Entry 4P2Q (X-ray diffraction, 3.30 A resolution); this record covers chains A and B of the 5 polymer chains in the assembly.

[Chain A]
Protein: H-2 class II histocompatibility antigen, E-K alpha chain
Organism: Mus musculus
UniProtKB: P04224 (HA22_MOUSE); residues 1-191 here correspond to UniProt positions 26-216 (UniProt number = residue number + 25)
Sequence (204 residues; each row starts with the number of its first residue; numbers below 1 keep their minus sign (Ala-2 is residue -2)):
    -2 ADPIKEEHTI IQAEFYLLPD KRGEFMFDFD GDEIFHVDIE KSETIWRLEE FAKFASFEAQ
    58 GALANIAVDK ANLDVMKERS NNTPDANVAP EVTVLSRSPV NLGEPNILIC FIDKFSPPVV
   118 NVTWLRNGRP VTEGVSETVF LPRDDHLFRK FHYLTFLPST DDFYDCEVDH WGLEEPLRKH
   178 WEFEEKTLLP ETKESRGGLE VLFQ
Disordered / not traced: -2 to 0, 181-201
Construct notes: expression tag (-2 to 0, 192-201)
Cystine bridges: Cys107-Cys163
Covalent attachments: N-acetylglucosamine (NAG) linked to Asn118
Curated features (UniProtKB/Swiss-Prot):
  - region: Glu179 to Glu191 (Connecting peptide)
  - glycosylation: Asn118 (N-linked (GlcNAc...) asparagine)

[Chain B]
Protein: MHC class II E-beta-k
Organism: Mus musculus
UniProtKB: Q31163 (Q31163_MOUSE); residues 3-198 here correspond to UniProt positions 29-224 (UniProt number = residue number + 26)
Sequence (212 residues; numbered -3 to 208; the number before each row is that of its first residue; numbers below 1 keep their minus sign (Gly-3 is residue -3)):
    -3 GSGGGGSRPW FLEYCKSECH FYNGTQRVRL LVRYFYNLEE NLRFDSDVGE FRAVTELGRP
    57 DAENWNSQPE FLEQKRAEVD TVCRHNYEIF DNFLVPRRVE PTVTVYPTKT QPLEHHNLLV
   117 CSVSDFYPGN IEVRWFRNGK EEKTGIVSTG LVRNGDWTFQ TLVMLETVPQ SGEVYTCQVE
   177 HPSLTDPVTV EWKAQSTSAQ NKSRGGLEVL FQ
Disordered / not traced: -3 to 2, 104-113, 165-170, 190-208
Construct notes: expression tag (-3 to 2, 199-208)
Cystine bridges: Cys15-Cys79, Cys117-Cys173
Covalent attachments: N-acetylglucosamine (NAG) linked to Asn19

[How chain A and chain B interact]
Residue-residue contacts (114; chain A residue first):
  Glu3(A) - Asn19(B)  hydrogen bond (backbone-backbone)
  Glu3(A) - Gly20(B)  hydrogen bond (backbone-backbone)
  Glu3(A) - Tyr83(B)
  Glu4(A) - Phe17(B)
  His5(A) - Cys15(B)
  His5(A) - His16(B)
  His5(A) - Phe17(B)  hydrogen bond (backbone-backbone)
  His5(A) - Tyr83(B)
  His5(A) - Val91(B)
  Thr6(A) - Cys15(B)
  Thr6(A) - His16(B)
  Ile7(A) - Ser13(B)
  Ile7(A) - Glu14(B)
  Ile7(A) - Cys15(B)  hydrogen bond (backbone-backbone)
  Ile7(A) - Phe17(B)  hydrophobic
  Ile7(A) - Phe86(B)  hydrophobic
  Ile8(A) - Ser13(B)
  Gln9(A) - Cys11(B)
  Gln9(A) - Lys12(B)
  Gln9(A) - Ser13(B)  hydrogen bond (backbone-backbone)
  Ala10(A) - Cys11(B)
  Glu11(A) - Tyr10(B)
  Glu11(A) - Cys11(B)  hydrogen bond (backbone-backbone)
  Phe12(A) - Leu8(B)  hydrophobic
  Phe12(A) - Glu9(B)
  Phe12(A) - Tyr10(B)  hydrophobic
  Tyr13(A) - Phe7(B)
  Tyr13(A) - Leu8(B)
  Tyr13(A) - Glu9(B)  hydrogen bond (backbone-backbone)
  Leu14(A) - Phe7(B)
  Leu15(A) - Trp6(B)
  Leu15(A) - Phe7(B)  hydrogen bond (backbone-backbone)
  Pro16(A) - Arg4(B)
  Pro16(A) - Pro5(B)
  Phe24(A) - Asn82(B)
  Phe26(A) - Val91(B)  hydrophobic
  Phe26(A) - Trp153(B)  hydrophobic
  Asp27(A) - Arg149(B)  hydrogen bond (backbone-side chain)
  Gly28(A) - Arg149(B)
  Asp29(A) - Tyr123(B)  hydrogen bond
  Asp29(A) - Arg149(B)  salt bridge
  Asp29(A) - Trp153(B)
  Glu30(A) - Trp153(B)  hydrogen bond (backbone-side chain)
  Ile31(A) - Phe86(B)  hydrophobic
  Ile31(A) - Leu90(B)  hydrophobic
  Arg44(A) - Gly151(B)  hydrogen bond (side chain-backbone)
  Arg44(A) - Asp152(B)
  Arg44(A) - Trp153(B)
  Leu45(A) - Arg93(B)
  Leu45(A) - Trp153(B)
  Glu47(A) - Arg93(B)  salt bridge
  Phe48(A) - Phe89(B)  hydrophobic
  Phe48(A) - Leu90(B)  hydrophobic
  Phe48(A) - Trp153(B)
  Phe51(A) - Phe89(B)  hydrophobic
  Asp66(A) - Glu9(B)
  Asn69(A) - Glu9(B)
  Leu70(A) - Phe7(B)
  Leu70(A) - Leu8(B)
  Leu70(A) - Glu9(B)
  Leu70(A) - Tyr32(B)  hydrophobic
  Met73(A) - Glu9(B)
  Met73(A) - Tyr32(B)  hydrophobic
  Met73(A) - Asn37(B)
  Met73(A) - Leu53(B)  hydrophobic
  Met73(A) - Asp57(B)
  Lys74(A) - Phe7(B)
  Lys74(A) - Tyr32(B)
  Arg76(A) - Leu53(B)  hydrogen bond (side chain-backbone)
  Arg76(A) - Pro56(B)
  Arg76(A) - Asp57(B)  salt bridge
  Ser77(A) - Tyr32(B)  hydrogen bond
  Ser77(A) - Leu53(B)
  Thr80(A) - Phe7(B)
  Thr80(A) - Tyr32(B)  hydrogen bond
  Thr80(A) - Asn33(B)
  Asp82(A) - Ser3(B)  hydrogen bond
  Ala83(A) - Trp6(B)  hydrogen bond (backbone-side chain)
  Ala83(A) - Leu34(B)  hydrophobic
  Asn84(A) - Trp6(B)
  Leu92(A) - Val148(B)  hydrophobic
  Leu92(A) - Gln156(B)
  Ser93(A) - Gln156(B)  hydrogen bond (backbone-side chain)
  Arg94(A) - Asp121(B)  salt bridge
  Arg94(A) - Asn150(B)
  Arg94(A) - Asp152(B)  salt bridge
  Arg94(A) - Thr154(B)
  Arg94(A) - Gln156(B)
  Pro96(A) - Ser118(B)
  Pro96(A) - Ser120(B)
  Ile106(A) - Asn150(B)
  Ser113(A) - Trp6(B)
  Ser113(A) - Leu34(B)
  Pro114(A) - Trp6(B)
  Pro115(A) - Leu8(B)
  Pro139(A) - Tyr10(B)
  Pro139(A) - Lys12(B)
  Arg140(A) - Lys12(B)  hydrogen bond (backbone-side chain)
  Asp141(A) - Lys12(B)
  Asp141(A) - Arg29(B)  hydrogen bond (backbone-side chain)
  Asp142(A) - Lys12(B)  hydrogen bond (backbone-side chain)
  His143(A) - Phe31(B)
  His143(A) - Leu34(B)
  Phe145(A) - Leu8(B)  hydrophobic
  Phe145(A) - Tyr10(B)  hydrophobic
  Arg146(A) - Arg149(B)
  Phe148(A) - Arg149(B)
  Phe148(A) - Asn150(B)
  Phe148(A) - Gly151(B)
  Tyr150(A) - Asn150(B)  hydrogen bond (side chain-backbone)
  Tyr150(A) - Gly151(B)
  Tyr150(A) - Asp152(B)
  Trp168(A) - Arg4(B)
  Trp168(A) - Trp6(B)  hydrophobic
Also at the interface, not in a pair above, chain A (58 interface residues in all): Lys2, Ala52, Val85
Also at the interface, not in a pair above, chain B (51 interface residues in all): Tyr18, Gly54, Ile85, Asn88, Arg94, Phe155

[Overview]
Chain A and chain B form an interface of 58 and 51 residues respectively, with 22 hydrogen bonds and 5 salt
bridges. Among the polar pairs are Asp29(A)-Arg149(B), Glu47(A)-Arg93(B) and Arg76(A)-Asp57(B). Covalently
linked N-acetylglucosamine: at Asn118(A). Covalently linked N-acetylglucosamine: at Asn19(B).
Here chain A is H-2 class II histocompatibility antigen, E-K alpha chain and chain B is MHC class II E-beta-k,
both from Mus musculus. Entry 4P2Q (Crystal structure of the 5cc7 TCR in complex with 5c2/I-Ek) was determined
by X-ray diffraction, deposited together with 4P2O and 4P2R.
